PDB entry 8WS9 | electron microscopy, 3.78 A resolution | chains A and C of the 4 polymer chains in the assembly

== Chain A ==
Protein: Cas12-1
Organism: unclassified sequences
Amino-acid sequence (737 residues; each row starts with the number of its first residue):
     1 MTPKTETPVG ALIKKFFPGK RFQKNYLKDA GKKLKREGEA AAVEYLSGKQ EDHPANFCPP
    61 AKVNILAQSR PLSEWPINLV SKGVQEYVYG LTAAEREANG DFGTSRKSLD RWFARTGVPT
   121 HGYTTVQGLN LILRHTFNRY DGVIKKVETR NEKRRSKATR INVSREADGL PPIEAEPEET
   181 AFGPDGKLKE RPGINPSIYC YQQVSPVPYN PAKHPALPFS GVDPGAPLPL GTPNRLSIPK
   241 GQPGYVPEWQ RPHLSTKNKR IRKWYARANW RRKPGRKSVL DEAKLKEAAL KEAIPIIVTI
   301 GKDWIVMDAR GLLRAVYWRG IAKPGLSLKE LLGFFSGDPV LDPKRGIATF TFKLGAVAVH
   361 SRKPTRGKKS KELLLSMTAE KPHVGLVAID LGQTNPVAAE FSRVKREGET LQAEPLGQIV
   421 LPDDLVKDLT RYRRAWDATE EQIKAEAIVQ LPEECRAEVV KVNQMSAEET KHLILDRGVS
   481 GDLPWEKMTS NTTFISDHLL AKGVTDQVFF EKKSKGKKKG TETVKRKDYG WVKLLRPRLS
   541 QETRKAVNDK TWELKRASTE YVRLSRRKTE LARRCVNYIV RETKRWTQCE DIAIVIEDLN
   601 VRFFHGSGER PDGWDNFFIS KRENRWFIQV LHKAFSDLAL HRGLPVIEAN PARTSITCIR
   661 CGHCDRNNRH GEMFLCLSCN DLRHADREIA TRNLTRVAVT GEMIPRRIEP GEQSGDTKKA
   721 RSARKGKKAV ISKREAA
Not modelled in the structure: 1-56, 89-97, 152-191, 212-227, 356-737

== Chain C ==
Molecule: TS
Organism: unclassified sequences
Sequence (42 nucleotides; each row starts with the number of its first residue; numbers below 1 keep their minus sign (DC-32 is residue -32)):
   -32 CTGCCCTTGC AAGAAGTCGT CGTGCATGGG GAGAATTGGC CA
Not modelled in the structure: -32 to -5

== Interface between chain A and chain C ==
Pairs across the interface (14; chain A residue first):
  Cys58(A) - DG0(C)  hydrogen bond to the phosphate
  Gln127(A) - DA1(C)  base contact
  His135(A) - DG-2(C)  salt bridge to the phosphate
  Asn138(A) - DG-2(C)  hydrogen bond to the phosphate
  Pro192(A) - DG-4(C)  base contact
  Tyr199(A) - DG-2(C)  base contact
  Gln202(A) - DA1(C)  base contact
  Gln202(A) - DA2(C)  hydrogen bond to the base
  Ser336(A) - DG0(C)  hydrogen bond to the phosphate
  Gly337(A) - DA1(C)  hydrogen bond to the phosphate
  Asp338(A) - DG0(C)  sugar contact
  Asp338(A) - DA1(C)  base contact
  Thr351(A) - DA-1(C)  sugar contact
  Lys353(A) - DA1(C)  salt bridge to the phosphate
Other interface residues (no listed pair), chain A (14 interface residues in all): Lys146, Phe352
Other interface residues (no listed pair), chain C (8 interface residues in all): DG-3, DT3

== Summary ==
The interface between chain A and chain C involves 14 residues on one side and 8 on the other, with 5 hydrogen
bonds and 2 salt bridges. Polar pairs include Gln202(A)-DA2(C), Cys58(A)-DG0(C) and Asn138(A)-DG-2(C).
Chain A is Cas12-1 and chain C is TS, both from unclassified sequences; the structure, Cryo-EM mini structure
of Cas12-1 with 5 nt complementary heteroduplex, was determined by electron microscopy.
